Entry 8YNL (electron microscopy, 3.55 A resolution); this record covers chains H and K of the 9 polymer chains in the assembly.

# Chain H (and K)
Name: CASP8 and FADD-like apoptosis regulator subunit p43
Source organism: Homo sapiens
Notes: chain K of this document is another copy of the same molecule, construct and numbering; everything in this record applies to it too
UniProt: O15519 (CFLAR_HUMAN); residue numbers follow UniProt; this construct covers 1-181
Sequence (181 residues; each row starts with the number of its first residue):
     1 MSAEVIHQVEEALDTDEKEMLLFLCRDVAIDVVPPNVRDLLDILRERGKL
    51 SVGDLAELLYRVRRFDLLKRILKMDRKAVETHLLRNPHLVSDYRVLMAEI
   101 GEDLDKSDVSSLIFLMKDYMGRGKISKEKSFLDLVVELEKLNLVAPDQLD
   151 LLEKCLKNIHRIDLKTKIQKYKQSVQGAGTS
Unresolved in the structure: 1, 29-30, 176-181 (chain K: 176-181)

# Chain H / chain K interface
Residue-residue contacts (4):
  S110(H) - R38(K)  hydrogen bond
  F114(H) - A3(K)
  F114(H) - R38(K)
  R122(H) - E46(K)  salt bridge
Interface residues without a listed pair, chain H (5 interface residues in all): S111, L115
Interface residues without a listed pair, chain K (7 interface residues in all): E4, I6, H7, R45

# Overview
5 residues of chain H and 7 residues of chain K are in contact, with 1 hydrogen bond and 1 salt bridge. Polar
contacts include R122(H)-E46(K) and S110(H)-R38(K).
Chain H and chain K are both CASP8 and FADD-like apoptosis regulator subunit p43 (Homo sapiens); the
structure, Structure of the Caspase-8/cFLIP death effector domain assembly, was determined by electron
microscopy (same publication as 8YM4, 8YM5, 8YM6, 8YNI, 8YNK, 8YNM and 8YNN).
